Entry 9BLY (electron microscopy, 3.50 A resolution); this record covers chains B and D of the 12 polymer chains in the assembly.

Chain B:
Name: Cytoplasmic dynein 1 heavy chain 1
Organism: Homo sapiens
UniProtKB: Q14204 (DYHC1_HUMAN); residues 1-4646 here = UniProt positions 1-4646
Chain sequence (4646 residues; row label = number of the first residue in the row):
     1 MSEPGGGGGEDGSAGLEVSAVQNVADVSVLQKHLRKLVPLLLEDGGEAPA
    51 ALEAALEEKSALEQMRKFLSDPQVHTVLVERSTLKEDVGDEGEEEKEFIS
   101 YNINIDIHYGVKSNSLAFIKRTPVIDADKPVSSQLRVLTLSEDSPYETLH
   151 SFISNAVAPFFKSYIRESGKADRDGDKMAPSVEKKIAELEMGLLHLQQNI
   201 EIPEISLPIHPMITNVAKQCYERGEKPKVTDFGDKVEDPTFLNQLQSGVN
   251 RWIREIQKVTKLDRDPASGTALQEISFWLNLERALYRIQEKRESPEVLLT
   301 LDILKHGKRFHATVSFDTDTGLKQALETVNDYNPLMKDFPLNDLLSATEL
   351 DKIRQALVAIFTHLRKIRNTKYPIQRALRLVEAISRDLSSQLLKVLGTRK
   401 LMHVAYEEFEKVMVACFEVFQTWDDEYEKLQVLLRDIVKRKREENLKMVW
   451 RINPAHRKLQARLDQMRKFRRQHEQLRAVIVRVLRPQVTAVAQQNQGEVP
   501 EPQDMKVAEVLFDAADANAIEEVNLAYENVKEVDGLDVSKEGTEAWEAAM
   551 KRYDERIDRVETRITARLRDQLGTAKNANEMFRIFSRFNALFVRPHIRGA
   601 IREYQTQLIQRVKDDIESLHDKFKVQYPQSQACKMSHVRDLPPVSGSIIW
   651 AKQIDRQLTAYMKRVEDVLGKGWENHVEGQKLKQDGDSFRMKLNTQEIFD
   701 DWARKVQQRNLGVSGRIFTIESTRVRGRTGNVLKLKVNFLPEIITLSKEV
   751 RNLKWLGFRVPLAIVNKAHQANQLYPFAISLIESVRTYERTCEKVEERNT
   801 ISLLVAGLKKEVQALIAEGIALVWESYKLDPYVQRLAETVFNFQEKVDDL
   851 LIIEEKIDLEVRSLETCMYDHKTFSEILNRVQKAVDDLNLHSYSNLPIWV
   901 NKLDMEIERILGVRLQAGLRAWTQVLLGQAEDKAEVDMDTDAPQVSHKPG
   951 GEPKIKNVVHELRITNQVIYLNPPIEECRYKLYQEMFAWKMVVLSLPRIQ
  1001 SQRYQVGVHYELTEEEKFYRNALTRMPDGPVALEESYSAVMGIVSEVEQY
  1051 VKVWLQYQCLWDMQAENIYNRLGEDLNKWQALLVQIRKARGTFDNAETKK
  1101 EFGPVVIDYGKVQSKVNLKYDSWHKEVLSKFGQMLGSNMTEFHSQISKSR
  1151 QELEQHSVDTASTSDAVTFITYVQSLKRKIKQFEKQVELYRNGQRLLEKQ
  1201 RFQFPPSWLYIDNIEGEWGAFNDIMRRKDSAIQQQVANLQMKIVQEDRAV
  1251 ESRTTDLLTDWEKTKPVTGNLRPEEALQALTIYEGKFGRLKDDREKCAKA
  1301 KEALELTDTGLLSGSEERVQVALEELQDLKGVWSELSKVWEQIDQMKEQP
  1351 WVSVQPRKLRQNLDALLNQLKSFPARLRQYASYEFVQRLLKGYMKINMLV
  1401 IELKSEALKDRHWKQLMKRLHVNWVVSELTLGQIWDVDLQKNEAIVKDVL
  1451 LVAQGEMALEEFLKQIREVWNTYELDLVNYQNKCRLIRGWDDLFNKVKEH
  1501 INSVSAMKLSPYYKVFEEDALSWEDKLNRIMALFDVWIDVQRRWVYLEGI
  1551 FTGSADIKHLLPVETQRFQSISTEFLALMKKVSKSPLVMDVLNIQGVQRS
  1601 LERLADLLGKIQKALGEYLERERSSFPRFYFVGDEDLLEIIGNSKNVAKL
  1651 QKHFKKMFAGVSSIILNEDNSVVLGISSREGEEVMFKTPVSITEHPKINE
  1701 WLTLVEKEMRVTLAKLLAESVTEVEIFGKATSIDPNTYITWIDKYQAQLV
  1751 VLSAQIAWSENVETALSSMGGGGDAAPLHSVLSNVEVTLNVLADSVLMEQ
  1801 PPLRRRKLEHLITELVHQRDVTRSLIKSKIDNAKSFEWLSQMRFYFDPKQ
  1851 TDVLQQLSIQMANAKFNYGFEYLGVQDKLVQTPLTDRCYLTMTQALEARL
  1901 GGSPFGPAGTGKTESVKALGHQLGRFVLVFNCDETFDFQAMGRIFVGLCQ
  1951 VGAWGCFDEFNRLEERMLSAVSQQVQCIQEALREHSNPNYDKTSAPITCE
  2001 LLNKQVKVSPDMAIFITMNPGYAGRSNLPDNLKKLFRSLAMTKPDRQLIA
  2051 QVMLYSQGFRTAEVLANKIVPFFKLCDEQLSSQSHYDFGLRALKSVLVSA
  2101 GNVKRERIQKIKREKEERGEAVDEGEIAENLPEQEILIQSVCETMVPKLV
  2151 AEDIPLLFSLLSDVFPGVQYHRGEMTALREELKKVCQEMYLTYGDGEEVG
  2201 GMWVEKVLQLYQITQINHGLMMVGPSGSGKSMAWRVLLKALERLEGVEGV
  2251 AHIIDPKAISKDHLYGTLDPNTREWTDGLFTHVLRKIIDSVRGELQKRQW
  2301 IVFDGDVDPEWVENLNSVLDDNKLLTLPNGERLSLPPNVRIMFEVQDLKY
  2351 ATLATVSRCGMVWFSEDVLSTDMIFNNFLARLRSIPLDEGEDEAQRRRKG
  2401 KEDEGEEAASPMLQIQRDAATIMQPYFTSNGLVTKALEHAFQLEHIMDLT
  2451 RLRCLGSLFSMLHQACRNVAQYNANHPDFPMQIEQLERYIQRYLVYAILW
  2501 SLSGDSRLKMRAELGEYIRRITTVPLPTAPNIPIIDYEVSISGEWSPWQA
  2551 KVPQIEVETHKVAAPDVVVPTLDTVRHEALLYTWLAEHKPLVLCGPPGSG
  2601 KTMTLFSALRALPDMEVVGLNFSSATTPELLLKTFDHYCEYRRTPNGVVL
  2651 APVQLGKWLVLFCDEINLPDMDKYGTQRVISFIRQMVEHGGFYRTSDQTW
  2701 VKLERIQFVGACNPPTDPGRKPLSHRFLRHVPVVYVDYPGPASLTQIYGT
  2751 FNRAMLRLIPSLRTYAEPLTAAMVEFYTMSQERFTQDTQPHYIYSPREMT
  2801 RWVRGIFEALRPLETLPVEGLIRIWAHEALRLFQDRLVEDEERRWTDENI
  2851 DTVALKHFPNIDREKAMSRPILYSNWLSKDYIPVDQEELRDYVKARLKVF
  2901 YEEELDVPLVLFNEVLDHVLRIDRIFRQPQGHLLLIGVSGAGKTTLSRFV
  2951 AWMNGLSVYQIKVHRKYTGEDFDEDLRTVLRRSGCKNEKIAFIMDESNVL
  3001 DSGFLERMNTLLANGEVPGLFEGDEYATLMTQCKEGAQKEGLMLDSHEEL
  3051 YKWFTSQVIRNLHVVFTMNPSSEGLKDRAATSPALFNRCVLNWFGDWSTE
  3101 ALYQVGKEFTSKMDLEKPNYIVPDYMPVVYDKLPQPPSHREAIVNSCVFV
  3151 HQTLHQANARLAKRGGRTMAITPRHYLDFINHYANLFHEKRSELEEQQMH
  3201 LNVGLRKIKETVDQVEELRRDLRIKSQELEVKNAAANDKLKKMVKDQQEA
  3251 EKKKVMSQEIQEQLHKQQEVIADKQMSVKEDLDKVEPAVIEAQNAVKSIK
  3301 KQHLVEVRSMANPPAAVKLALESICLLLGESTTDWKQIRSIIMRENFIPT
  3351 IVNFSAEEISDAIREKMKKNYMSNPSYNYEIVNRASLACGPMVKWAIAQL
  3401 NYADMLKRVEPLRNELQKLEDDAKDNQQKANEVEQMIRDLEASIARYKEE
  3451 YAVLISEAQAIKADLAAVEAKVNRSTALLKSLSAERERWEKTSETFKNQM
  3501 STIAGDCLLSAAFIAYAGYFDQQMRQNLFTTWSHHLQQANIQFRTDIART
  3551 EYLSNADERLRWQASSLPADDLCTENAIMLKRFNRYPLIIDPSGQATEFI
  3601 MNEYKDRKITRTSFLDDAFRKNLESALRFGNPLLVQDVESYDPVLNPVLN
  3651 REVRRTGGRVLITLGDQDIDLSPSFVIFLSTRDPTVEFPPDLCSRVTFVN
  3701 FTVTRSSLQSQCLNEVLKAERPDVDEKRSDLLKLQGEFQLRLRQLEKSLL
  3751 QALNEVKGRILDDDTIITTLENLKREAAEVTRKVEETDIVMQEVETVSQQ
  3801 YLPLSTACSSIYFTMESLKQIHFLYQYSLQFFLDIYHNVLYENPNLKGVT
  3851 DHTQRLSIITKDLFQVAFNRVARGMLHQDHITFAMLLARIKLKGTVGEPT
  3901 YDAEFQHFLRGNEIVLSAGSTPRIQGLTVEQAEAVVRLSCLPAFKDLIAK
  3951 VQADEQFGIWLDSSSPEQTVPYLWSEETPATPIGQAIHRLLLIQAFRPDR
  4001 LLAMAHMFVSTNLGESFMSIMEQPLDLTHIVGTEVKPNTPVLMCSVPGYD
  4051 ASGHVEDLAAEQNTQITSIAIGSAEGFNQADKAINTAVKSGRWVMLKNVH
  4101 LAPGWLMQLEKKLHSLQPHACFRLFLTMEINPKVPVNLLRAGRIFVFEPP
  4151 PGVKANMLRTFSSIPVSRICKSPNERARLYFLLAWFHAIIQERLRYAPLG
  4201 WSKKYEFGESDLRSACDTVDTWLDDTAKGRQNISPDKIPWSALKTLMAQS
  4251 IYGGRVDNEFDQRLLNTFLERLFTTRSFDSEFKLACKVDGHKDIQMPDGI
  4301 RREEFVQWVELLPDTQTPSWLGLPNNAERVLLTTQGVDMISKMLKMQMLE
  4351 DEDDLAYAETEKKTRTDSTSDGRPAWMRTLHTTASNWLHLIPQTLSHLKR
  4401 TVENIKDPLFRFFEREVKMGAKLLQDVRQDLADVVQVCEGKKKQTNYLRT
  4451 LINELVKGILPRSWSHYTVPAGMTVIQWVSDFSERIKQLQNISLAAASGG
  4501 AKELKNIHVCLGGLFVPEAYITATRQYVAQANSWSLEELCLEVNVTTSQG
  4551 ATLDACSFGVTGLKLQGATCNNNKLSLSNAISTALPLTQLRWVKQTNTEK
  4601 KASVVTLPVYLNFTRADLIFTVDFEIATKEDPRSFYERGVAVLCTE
Unresolved in the structure: 1-19, 489-511, 928-952, 1002-1012, 2390-2409, 4348-4373, 4646
Bound ions: Mg2+ site 1: Thr1913 (together with ADP); Mg2+ site 2: Ser2231, Glu2344 (together with ATP)
Residues lining bound ligands:
  - ADP (adenosine-5'-diphosphate), molecule 1: Leu1879, Val1880, Thr1882, Thr1885, Pro1907, Ala1908, Gly1909, Thr1910, Gly1911, Lys1912, Thr1913, Glu1914, Ile2049, Leu2090, Arg2091, Lys2094, Asp2321, Arg2358
  - ADP, molecule 2: Val2567, Val2568, Val2569, Thr2571, Thr2574, Pro2596, Pro2597, Gly2598, Ser2599, Gly2600, Lys2601, Thr2602, Met2603, Pro2739, Ile2747, Tyr2748, Phe2751, Pro2796, Arg2797, Thr2800
  - ADP, molecule 3: Val2907, Pro2908, Leu2909, Val2910, Phe2912, Val2915, Val2938, Ser2939, Gly2940, Ala2941, Gly2942, Lys2943, Thr2944, Thr2945, Trp3097, Arg3174, Leu3177, Asn3650
  - ATP (adenosine-5'-triphosphate): Leu2191, Thr2192, Trp2203, Pro2225, Ser2226, Gly2227, Ser2228, Gly2229, Lys2230, Ser2231, Met2232, Asp2304, Glu2344, Leu2369, Met2373, Ile2374, Asn2377, Leu2452, Arg2684, Arg2726, Arg2729
UniProt features mapped onto this chain:
  - binding site (ATP): Gly1906 to Thr1913, Gly2224 to Ser2231, Gly2595 to Thr2602, Gly2937 to Thr2944
  - modified residue: Ser2 (N-acetylserine), Ser70 (Phosphoserine), Lys1125 (N6-acetyllysine), Ser1230 (Phosphoserine), Lys3480 (N6-acetyllysine), Ser4162 (Phosphoserine), Lys4283 (N6-acetyllysine), Thr4366 (Phosphothreonine), Ser4368 (Phosphoserine)

Chain D:
Name: Cytoplasmic dynein 1 intermediate chain 2
Organism: Homo sapiens
UniProtKB: Q13409 (DC1I2_HUMAN); the author numbering skips numbers that UniProt does not, so the offset changes along the chain: -25 to 217 = UniProt 1-243; 244-638 = UniProt 244-638
Chain sequence (638 residues; row label = number of the first residue in the row; note: 26 numbers in that range are skipped by the numbering (no residue carries them; nothing is unmodelled there); numbers below 1 keep their minus sign (Met-25 is residue -25)):
   -25 MSDKSELKAELERKKQRLAQIREEKKRKEEERKKKETDQKKEAVAPVQEE
    25 SDLEKKRREAEALLQSMGLTPESPIVFSEYWVPPPMSPSSKSVSTPSEAG
    75 SQDSGDGAVGSRTLHWDTDPSVLQLHSDSDLGRGPIKLGMAKITQVDFPP
   125 REIVTYTKETQTPVMAQPKEDEEEDDDVVAPKPPIEPEEEKTLKKDEEND
   175 SKAPPHELTEEEKQQILHSEEFLSFFDHSTRIVERALSEQINI
   244 FFDYSGRDLEDKEGEIQAGAKLSLNRQFFDERWSKHRVVSCLDWSSQYPE
   294 LLVASYNNNEDAPHEPDGVALVWNMKYKKTTPEYVFHCQSAVMSATFAKF
   344 HPNLVVGGTYSGQIVLWDNRSNKRTPVQRTPLSAAAHTHPVYCVNVVGTQ
   394 NAHNLISISTDGKICSWSLDMLSHPQDSMELVHKQSKAVAVTSMSFPVGD
   444 VNNFVVGSEEGSVYTACRHGSKAGISEMFEGHQGPITGIHCHAAVGAVDF
   494 SHLFVTSSFDWTVKLWTTKNNKPLYSFEDNADYVYDVMWSPTHPALFACV
   544 DGMGRLDLWNLNNDTEVPTASISVEGNPALNRVRWTHSGREIAVGDSEGQ
   594 IVIYDVGEQIAVPRNDEWARFGRTLAEINANRADAEEEAATRIPA
Unresolved in the structure: -25 to 181, 244-263, 622-638
UniProt features mapped onto this chain:
  - modified residue: Ser-24 (N-acetylserine), Ser25 (Diphosphoserine), Ser64 (Phosphoserine), Thr69 (Phosphothreonine), Ser71 (Phosphoserine), Ser75 (Phosphoserine), Ser78 (Phosphoserine)

Chain B / chain D interface:
Pairs across the interface (43):
  Asn579(B) with Asp522(D)
  Arg583(B) with Glu559(D); Val560(D)
  Ser586(B) with Glu559(D), hydrogen bond
  Lys622(B) with Asn523(D); Asp525(D), salt bridge
  Gln631(B) with Gly545(D); Ala572(D)
  Lys634(B) with Val281(D)
  Met635(B) with Tyr526(D), hydrogen bond
  Val638(B) with Tyr385(D)
  Arg639(B) with Tyr528(D), hydrogen bond; Asn574(D)
  Asp640(B) with Tyr353(D); Tyr385(D); Thr403(D)
  Leu641(B) with Glu452(D)
  Ile649(B) with Pro478(D), hydrophobic
  Lys652(B) with Gln476(D)
  Gln653(B) with Gln476(D), hydrogen bond; Gly477(D); Asp503(D)
  Ile654(B) with Asp525(D)
  Arg656(B) with His475(D), hydrogen bond; Asp503(D), salt bridge; Thr505(D)
  Gln657(B) with Asp503(D), hydrogen bond (side chain-backbone); Glu521(D); Asn523(D); Ala524(D)
  Ile744(B) with His382(D)
  Arg751(B) with Ala433(D); Glu452(D), salt bridge
  Asn752(B) with Glu452(D)
  Trp755(B) with Glu452(D); Glu453(D)
  Asn772(B) with His382(D)
  Tyr775(B) with Thr381(D)
  Ile779(B) with Leu375(D), hydrophobic; Thr381(D)
  Ser780(B) with Leu375(D), hydrogen bond (side chain-backbone); Ser376(D)
  Glu783(B) with Leu375(D)
Other interface residues (no listed pair), chain B (29 interface residues in all): Lys748, Pro776, Phe777
Other interface residues (no listed pair), chain D (34 interface residues in all): His279, Asn300, Met336, Ala377, Phe502

Overview:
The interface between chain B and chain D involves 29 residues on one side and 34 on the other; the contacts
include 7 hydrogen bonds and 3 salt bridges. Among the polar pairs are Lys622(B)-Asp525(D),
Arg656(B)-Asp503(D) and Arg751(B)-Glu452(D).
Here chain B is Cytoplasmic dynein 1 heavy chain 1 and chain D is Cytoplasmic dynein 1 intermediate chain 2,
both from Homo sapiens. Entry 9BLY (Composite structure of full-length human dynein-1 in phi-particle
conformation) was determined by electron microscopy.
